4B7B - chain A; structure by X-ray diffraction, 2.50 A resolution.

== Chain A ==
Protein: Kinesin-like protein KIF11
Organism: Homo sapiens
Notes: fragment: motor domain 1-368
UniProt: P52732 (KIF11_HUMAN); numbering as in UniProt (aligned over 1-368)
Amino-acid sequence (368 residues; row label = number of the first residue in the row):
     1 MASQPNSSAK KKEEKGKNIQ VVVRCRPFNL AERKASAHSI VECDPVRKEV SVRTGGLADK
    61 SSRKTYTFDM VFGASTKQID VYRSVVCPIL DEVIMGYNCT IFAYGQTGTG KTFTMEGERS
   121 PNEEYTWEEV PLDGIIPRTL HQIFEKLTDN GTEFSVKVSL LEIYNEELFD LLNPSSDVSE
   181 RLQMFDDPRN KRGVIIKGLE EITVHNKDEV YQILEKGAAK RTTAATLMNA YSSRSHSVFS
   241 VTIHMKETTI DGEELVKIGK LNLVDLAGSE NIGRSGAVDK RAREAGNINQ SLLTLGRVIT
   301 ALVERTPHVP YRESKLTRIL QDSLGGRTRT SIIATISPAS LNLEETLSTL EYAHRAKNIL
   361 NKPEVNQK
Not modelled in the structure: 1-15, 120-123, 178, 273-286, 364-368
Differences from the reference sequence: engineered mutation Val130 (Asp in P52732), Asp133 (Ala in P52732)
Metal / ion sites: Cd2+ site 1: Cys25, Cys43 (together with chloride ion); Cd2+ site 2: Cys25, Arg26 (together with Ca2+, chloride ion); Cd2+ site 3: His38, Asp251; Cd2+ site 4: Cys87, Asp91, His308 (together with Co2+); Cd2+ site 5: Cys87, Glu313; Cd2+ site 6: Thr112 (together with ADP); Cd2+ site 7: His141, Asp208; Cd2+ site 8: Glu145, Asp149 (together with Co2+); Co2+ site 1 near Glu145 (its only coordinating residue here); Co2+ site 2: Glu145, Asp149; Cd2+ site 9 near Glu145 (its only coordinating residue here); Co2+ site 3: Asp186, Glu247; 2 more Cd2+ sites not listed
Ligand contacts: ADP (adenosine-5'-diphosphate): Arg24, Arg26, Pro27, Gln106, Thr107, Gly108, Thr109, Gly110, Lys111, Thr112, Phe113, Glu118, Thr335
Swiss-Prot annotation at these positions:
  - binding site (ATP): Gly105 to Thr112
  - modified residue: Lys146 (N6-acetyllysine)

== Overview ==
Bound to chain A: ADP. Cys25 and Cys43 coordinate Cd2+ site 1. The Cd2+ site 2 is built by Cys25 and Arg26.
From UniProt: 8 ATP-binding residues.
Chain A is Kinesin-like protein KIF11 (Homo sapiens); the structure, Eg5-3, was determined by X-ray
diffraction together with 4BXN, 4AS7, 4A1Z and 4A28 from the same study.
